PDB entry 8BRT | X-ray diffraction, 1.31 A resolution | chains A and B

== Chain A ==
Name: Penicillin G acylase
From: Bacillus sp. FJAT-27231
Reference sequence: A0A0K9H482 (A0A0K9H482_9BACI); residues 1-212 here correspond to UniProt positions 25-236 (UniProt number = residue number + 24)
Sequence (212 residues; each row starts with the number of its first residue):
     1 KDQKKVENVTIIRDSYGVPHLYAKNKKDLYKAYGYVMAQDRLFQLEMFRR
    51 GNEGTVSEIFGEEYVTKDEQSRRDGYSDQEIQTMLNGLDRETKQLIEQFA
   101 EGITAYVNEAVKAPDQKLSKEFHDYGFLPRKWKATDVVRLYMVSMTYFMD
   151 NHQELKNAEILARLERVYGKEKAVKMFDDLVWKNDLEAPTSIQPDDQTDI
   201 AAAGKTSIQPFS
Not modelled in the structure: 1-2, 6, 199-212
Sequence notes: engineered mutation Val167 (Thr191 in A0A0K9H482), Ala201 (Lys225 in A0A0K9H482), Ala202 (Lys226 in A0A0K9H482), Ala203 (Glu227 in A0A0K9H482)
Metal / ion sites: Ca2+: Glu154 (shared with Asn73(B), Thr75(B), Asp76(B), Glu256(B) of chain B)

== Chain B ==
Name: Penicillin G acylase
From: Bacillus sp. FJAT-27231
Reference sequence: A0A0K9H482 (A0A0K9H482_9BACI); residues 1-538 here correspond to UniProt positions 268-805 (UniProt number = residue number + 267)
Sequence (538 residues; numbered 1 to 538; the number before each row is that of its first residue):
     1 SNAMIIGAKKSKSANALLFSGPQVGFVAPGFLYEVGLHSPGFDMEGSGFI
    51 GYPFIMFGANQHLALTATAGYGNVTDIFEEKLNPANSTQYFYKGKWRNME
   101 KRTETFIVRGEDGKSKKIEETFFHTVHGPVISLDAAANVAYSKSWSFRGT
   151 EAKSIQAYMKANWAKNVKEFQQAASEFTMSLNWYYADKKGNIAYYHVGKY
   201 PIRSNQIDDRFPTPGTGEYEWKGFQSFAKNPQAINPKKGYVVNWNNKPSK
   251 YWRNGEYSIVWGKDNRVQQFINGIEARGKVDLKDLNEINYTASFAQLRTH
   301 YFKPLLIKTLEKYQSENKEYAYLVEQLRKWNNLKEDKNHDGYYDAGVAAF
   351 FDEWWNNTHDKLFNDSLGIVSDLTREITDHRMGATLAYKVLSGEPTNYQW
   401 KSAAAAEKIILESTDEALAKLHKEKGEEADKWRAPIKTMTFGAKSLIAIP
   451 HGYGSKTEIIEMNRGSENHYIEMTPKQPEGFNVTPPGQIGFIHKDGTLSE
   501 HYEDQLSLYANWKFKPFLFDKKDVKRASVSVSEFNARK
Not modelled in the structure: 111, 528-538
Sequence notes: engineered mutation Ala14 (Gly281 in A0A0K9H482), Ala135 (Lys402 in A0A0K9H482), Ala136 (Glu403 in A0A0K9H482), Ala137 (Lys404 in A0A0K9H482), Ala403 (Lys670 in A0A0K9H482), Ala404 (Glu671 in A0A0K9H482), Ala405 (Glu672 in A0A0K9H482)
Metal / ion sites: Ca2+ site 1: Asn73, Thr75, Asp76, Glu256 (shared with Glu154(A) of chain A); Ca2+ site 2: Asp336, Asn338, Asp340, Tyr342, Asp344

== Interface between chain A and chain B ==
Residue-residue contacts (302):
  Ile12(A) with Val524(B), hydrophobic; Lys525(B)
  Asp14(A) with Leu518(B); Ala527(B)
  Ser15(A) with His501(B); Ala527(B), hydrogen bond (backbone-backbone)
  Tyr16(A) with Gln488(B); His501(B), hydrogen bond (backbone-side chain); Asp504(B); Gln505(B); Leu508(B); Lys515(B)
  Gly17(A) with Gln488(B); His501(B)
  Val18(A) with Glu34(B); Gln488(B)
  Pro19(A) with Tyr33(B); Glu34(B); Val35(B); Gly36(B), hydrogen bond (backbone-backbone); Gln488(B)
  His20(A) with Gly36(B); Glu45(B), salt bridge; Leu518(B); Val524(B)
  Leu21(A) with Gly36(B), hydrogen bond (backbone-backbone); Leu37(B); His38(B), hydrogen bond (backbone-backbone)
  Tyr22(A) with His38(B); Lys521(B); Val524(B)
  Ala23(A) with His38(B), hydrogen bond (backbone-backbone); Ser39(B); Pro40(B)
  Lys24(A) with Pro40(B)
  Lys26(A) with Ser39(B); Trp163(B)
  Leu29(A) with His38(B); Ser39(B); Phe42(B), hydrophobic
  Tyr30(A) with Phe42(B); Pro53(B); Met159(B), hydrophobic; Trp163(B), hydrogen bond
  Tyr33(A) with Val35(B), hydrophobic; Leu37(B), hydrophobic; Tyr52(B), hydrogen bond (side chain-backbone); Pro53(B); Phe54(B), hydrogen bond (side chain-backbone); Ile55(B)
  Val36(A) with Tyr33(B), hydrogen bond (backbone-side chain)
  Met37(A) with Tyr33(B); Ile50(B), hydrophobic; Gly51(B), hydrogen bond (side chain-backbone); Tyr52(B)
  Asp40(A) with Tyr33(B), hydrogen bond; Gln488(B); Ile489(B); Gly490(B), hydrogen bond (backbone-backbone); Phe491(B), hydrogen bond (backbone-backbone)
  Arg41(A) with Pro29(B); Gly30(B), hydrogen bond (side chain-backbone); Leu32(B), hydrogen bond (side chain-backbone); Tyr33(B); Ile50(B); Gly487(B); Gln488(B), hydrogen bond (side chain-backbone); Gly490(B)
  Phe43(A) with His451(B); Gly452(B)
  Gln44(A) with Pro29(B); Gly30(B), hydrogen bond (side chain-backbone); Ile50(B); His451(B)
  Leu45(A) with Ile50(B), hydrophobic; Gly51(B)
  Met47(A) with Ile449(B); Pro450(B); His451(B)
  Phe48(A) with Phe31(B), hydrophobic; Ile50(B), hydrophobic; Ser445(B); Ile447(B), hydrophobic; His451(B)
  Gly54(A) with Phe106(B)
  Val56(A) with Ile449(B), hydrophobic
  Ser57(A) with Ile107(B), hydrogen bond (side chain-backbone); Val108(B); Arg109(B), hydrogen bond (backbone-backbone)
  Glu58(A) with Ile107(B), hydrogen bond (backbone-backbone); Arg109(B), hydrogen bond (backbone-side chain)
  Ile59(A) with Arg109(B), hydrogen bond (backbone-side chain)
  Phe60(A) with Pro450(B), hydrophobic
  Gly61(A) with Val108(B); Arg109(B)
  Glu62(A) with Val108(B)
  Tyr64(A) with Lys444(B), hydrogen bond; Ala448(B); Ile449(B), hydrophobic; Pro450(B)
  Val65(A) with Val108(B), hydrophobic; Ile118(B), hydrophobic
  Lys67(A) with Ile447(B); Ile449(B)
  Asp68(A) with Phe106(B)
  Glu69(A) with Phe106(B); Glu120(B); Phe122(B)
  Arg72(A) with Arg102(B), hydrogen bond (backbone-side chain); Glu104(B), salt bridge; Thr105(B), hydrogen bond (side chain-backbone); Phe106(B)
  Arg73(A) with Arg102(B), hydrogen bond (backbone-side chain); Phe122(B); Pro129(B); Val130(B); Ile131(B)
  Asp74(A) with Pro129(B); Ile131(B); Lys143(B), salt bridge; Trp145(B); Arg148(B), hydrogen bond (backbone-side chain)
  Gly75(A) with Arg148(B), hydrogen bond (backbone-side chain)
  Tyr76(A) with Trp145(B); Arg148(B), hydrogen bond; Gly149(B), hydrogen bond (side chain-backbone); Glu151(B), hydrogen bond
  Met84(A) with Gly149(B); Glu151(B); Ala152(B), hydrophobic
  Gly87(A) with Lys153(B), hydrogen bond (backbone-side chain)
  Leu88(A) with Ala152(B); Lys153(B); Gln156(B)
  Asp89(A) with Gln156(B), hydrogen bond (backbone-side chain)
  Thr92(A) with Gln156(B), hydrogen bond; Met159(B)
  Leu95(A) with Trp163(B), hydrophobic
  Phe99(A) with Gly51(B); Pro53(B), hydrophobic
  Asp115(A) with His493(B), hydrogen bond (backbone-side chain); Lys494(B)
  Gln116(A) with Phe491(B); His493(B), hydrogen bond
  Lys117(A) with Phe491(B)
  Leu118(A) with Phe491(B)
  Ser119(A) with Phe491(B); Ile492(B)
  Lys120(A) with Ile492(B), hydrogen bond (backbone-backbone); His493(B); Lys494(B); Gly496(B)
  Glu121(A) with Gly452(B); Tyr453(B)
  His123(A) with Lys494(B)
  Asp124(A) with Tyr453(B), hydrogen bond
  Tyr125(A) with Arg109(B), hydrogen bond (backbone-side chain); Tyr453(B)
  Val138(A) with Ile155(B), hydrophobic
  Leu140(A) with Gly51(B); Tyr52(B)
  Tyr141(A) with Tyr52(B), hydrogen bond (backbone-side chain); Phe54(B), hydrophobic; Glu151(B); Ser154(B); Ile155(B), hydrophobic; Phe177(B); Met179(B), hydrogen bond
  Met142(A) with Glu151(B)
  Val143(A) with Ile447(B)
  Ser144(A) with Phe31(B); Phe49(B); Tyr52(B), hydrogen bond
  Met145(A) with Tyr52(B), hydrogen bond (backbone-side chain); Met56(B), hydrophobic; Met179(B), hydrophobic
  Thr146(A) with Trp145(B); Met179(B)
  Tyr147(A) with Leu446(B), hydrophobic
  Phe148(A) with Val24(B), hydrophobic; Ala69(B), hydrophobic; Tyr71(B); Leu446(B), hydrophobic
  Met149(A) with Val74(B); Thr75(B), hydrogen bond (backbone-side chain); Phe147(B), hydrophobic; Met179(B), hydrophobic; Ser180(B), hydrogen bond (side chain-backbone); Leu181(B), hydrophobic
  Asp150(A) with Thr75(B); Lys143(B), salt bridge; Trp145(B), hydrogen bond
  Asn151(A) with Thr75(B); Tyr257(B)
  His152(A) with Ile131(B); Lys143(B), hydrogen bond
  Gln153(A) with Glu256(B); Tyr257(B)
  Glu154(A) with Thr75(B); Asp76(B); Ile77(B), hydrogen bond (side chain-backbone); Arg210(B); Phe211(B); Pro212(B); Glu256(B)
  Leu155(A) with Ile131(B), hydrophobic; Tyr141(B), hydrophobic
  Lys156(A) with Leu373(B); Glu376(B), salt bridge
  Asn157(A) with Arg210(B), hydrogen bond (side chain-backbone); Phe211(B); Glu256(B), hydrogen bond (side chain-backbone)
  Ala158(A) with Phe211(B); Pro212(B)
  Glu159(A) with Leu373(B)
  Ile160(A) with Leu373(B), hydrophobic; Ile377(B), hydrophobic
  Leu161(A) with Phe211(B), hydrophobic
  Arg163(A) with Ile369(B), hydrogen bond (side chain-backbone); Val370(B); Asp372(B), salt bridge; Leu373(B)
  Val167(A) with Ile369(B), hydrophobic
  Tyr168(A) with Ser366(B), hydrogen bond (side chain-backbone)
  Lys172(A) with Tyr398(B), hydrogen bond
  Lys175(A) with Asn397(B)
  Met176(A) with Ser366(B); Leu367(B), hydrophobic; Tyr398(B), hydrophobic; Trp400(B), hydrophobic
  Phe177(A) with Arg210(B); Phe211(B), hydrophobic
  Asp178(A) with Arg210(B), salt bridge; Asn397(B)
  Asp179(A) with Leu386(B); Thr396(B); Asn397(B), hydrogen bond (side chain-backbone); Tyr398(B), hydrogen bond (side chain-backbone); Trp400(B), hydrogen bond
  Leu180(A) with Ile259(B); Leu367(B), hydrophobic; Ile377(B); Thr378(B)
  Val181(A) with Arg210(B), hydrogen bond (backbone-side chain); Glu256(B); Ser258(B); Ile259(B), hydrophobic
  Trp182(A) with Ser258(B), hydrogen bond (backbone-side chain); Ile259(B), hydrophobic; Trp261(B), hydrogen bond (side chain-backbone); Gly262(B); Thr385(B)
  Lys183(A) with Arg210(B); Arg253(B), hydrogen bond (backbone-side chain)
  Asn184(A) with Lys247(B), hydrogen bond; Lys250(B), hydrogen bond (side chain-backbone); Tyr251(B)
  Asp185(A) with Lys247(B), hydrogen bond (backbone-side chain); Trp261(B); Gly262(B); Lys263(B), hydrogen bond (side chain-backbone); Thr385(B); Lys389(B), salt bridge
  Leu186(A) with Tyr251(B), hydrophobic
  Glu187(A) with Lys263(B), salt bridge
  Ala188(A) with Lys247(B); Trp261(B); Gly262(B); Lys263(B)
  Pro189(A) with Asn246(B), hydrogen bond (backbone-side chain); Lys247(B); Gly262(B); Lys263(B); Asn265(B); Val267(B), hydrophobic; Ile271(B), hydrophobic
  Thr190(A) with Asn246(B); Lys247(B); Pro248(B); Ser249(B); Lys250(B)
  Ser191(A) with Lys238(B); Val241(B); Val242(B), hydrogen bond (side chain-backbone); Asn243(B), hydrogen bond; Asn246(B), hydrogen bond; Lys247(B), hydrogen bond (backbone-backbone); Pro248(B), hydrogen bond (backbone-backbone)
  Ile192(A) with Tyr194(B), hydrophobic; Gln232(B); Ala233(B), hydrophobic; Pro248(B), hydrogen bond (backbone-backbone); Ser249(B)
  Asp196(A) with Gln232(B); Ala233(B); Pro236(B); Lys237(B), hydrogen bond (side chain-backbone)
  Gln197(A) with Ala228(B); Asn230(B), hydrogen bond (side chain-backbone); Pro231(B); Gln232(B), hydrogen bond (side chain-backbone)
  Thr198(A) with Gln232(B), hydrogen bond (backbone-backbone)
Other interface residues (no listed pair), chain A (119 interface residues in all): Arg13, Asn25, Gln39, Glu63, Leu85, Ile96, Tyr106, Gly126, Val137, Leu164, Pro194
Other interface residues (no listed pair), chain B (150 interface residues in all): Gln23, His124, Ser132, Tyr158, Asp208, Asp209, Thr213, Ile234, Gly255, Gln268, Asp365, Thr374, Glu394

== In short ==
The interface between chain A and chain B involves 119 residues on one side and 150 on the other; the contacts
include 76 hydrogen bonds and 9 salt bridges. Among the polar pairs are His20(A)-Glu45(B), Arg72(A)-Glu104(B)
and Asp74(A)-Lys143(B).
Here chain A is Penicillin G acylase and chain B is Penicillin G acylase, both from Bacillus sp. FJAT-27231.
Entry 8BRT (Crystal structure of a variant of penicillin G acylase from Bacillaceae i. s. sp. FJAT-27231 with
...) was determined by X-ray diffraction, deposited together with 8BRQ, 8BRR and 8BRS.
